7EWF - chains B and C of the 3 polymer chains in the assembly; structure by X-ray diffraction, 2.85 A resolution.

Chain B:
Molecule: Cop9 signalosome complex subunit 12
Source organism: Saccharomyces cerevisiae S288C
UniProt: P47130 (CSN12_YEAST); residues 1-423 here = UniProt positions 1-423
Amino-acid sequence (423 residues; numbered 1 to 423; the number before each row is that of its first residue):
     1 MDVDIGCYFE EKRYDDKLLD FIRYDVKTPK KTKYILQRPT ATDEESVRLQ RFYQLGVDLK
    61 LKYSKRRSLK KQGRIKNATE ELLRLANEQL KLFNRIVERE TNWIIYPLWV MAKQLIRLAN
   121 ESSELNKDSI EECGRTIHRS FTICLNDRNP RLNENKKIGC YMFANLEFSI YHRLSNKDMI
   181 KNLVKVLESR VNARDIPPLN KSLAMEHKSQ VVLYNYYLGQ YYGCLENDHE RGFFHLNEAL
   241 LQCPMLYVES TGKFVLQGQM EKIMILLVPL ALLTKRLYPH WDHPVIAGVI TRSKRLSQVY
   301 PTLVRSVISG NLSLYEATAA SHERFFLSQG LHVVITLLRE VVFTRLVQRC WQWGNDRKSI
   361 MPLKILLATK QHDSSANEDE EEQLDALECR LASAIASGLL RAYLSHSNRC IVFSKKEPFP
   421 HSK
Unresolved in the structure: 1-5, 370-377
Modified / non-standard residues: Mse1 (selenomethionine); Mse111, Mse162, Mse179, Mse205, Mse245, Mse260, Mse264, Mse361 (selenomethionine; parent Met)

Chain C:
Molecule: 26S proteasome complex subunit SEM1
Source organism: Saccharomyces cerevisiae S288C
UniProt: O94742 (SEM1_YEAST); numbering as in UniProt (aligned over 1-89)
Amino-acid sequence (89 residues; row label = number of the first residue in the row):
     1 MSTDVAAAQA QSKIDLTKKK NEEINKKSLE EDDEFEDFPI DTWANGETIK SNAVTQTNIW
    61 EENWDDVEVD DDFTNELKAE LDRYKRENQ
Unresolved in the structure: 1-31
Modified / non-standard residues: Mse1 (selenomethionine)
Swiss-Prot annotation at these positions:
  - modified residue: S2 (N-acetylserine), S12 (Phosphoserine)
Reported in the primary citation:
  - contacts within the chain: N58-W60 (hydrogen bond), N58-E62 (hydrogen bond), E68-K78 (salt bridge)
  - conformationally variable residues (order/disorder transition): E47 to T57

How chain B and chain C interact:
Pairs across the interface (97; chain B residue first):
  Y106(B) with D41(C), hydrogen bond
  K113(B) with E36(C), hydrogen bond (side chain-backbone)
  R117(B) with D37(C)
  N120(B) with E34(C)
  S169(B) with E36(C), hydrogen bond
  E206(B) with T42(C), hydrogen bond (backbone-side chain)
  H207(B) with D41(C), salt bridge; T42(C)
  K208(B) with D41(C), hydrogen bond (backbone-backbone); T42(C), hydrogen bond (backbone-side chain); W43(C); A44(C); N45(C)
  S209(B) with F38(C); D41(C), hydrogen bond (side chain-backbone); W43(C)
  L213(B) with F35(C), hydrophobic; F38(C), hydrophobic
  Y216(B) with F35(C), hydrophobic
  Y217(B) with E36(C)
  N237(B) with W60(C), hydrogen bond
  E238(B) with K50(C), salt bridge
  L240(B) with I49(C); I59(C), hydrophobic
  L241(B) with T48(C); I49(C); K50(C), hydrogen bond (backbone-backbone)
  Q242(B) with W43(C), hydrogen bond (backbone-side chain); T48(C); K50(C)
  C243(B) with T48(C); I49(C), hydrogen bond (backbone-backbone)
  P244(B) with W43(C); E47(C)
  Mse245(B) with E47(C), hydrogen bond (backbone-backbone); I49(C), hydrophobic; N52(C); Q56(C)
  L246(B) with E47(C)
  V255(B) with P39(C); I40(C), hydrophobic
  L256(B) with F38(C), hydrophobic; P39(C); W43(C), hydrophobic
  Q259(B) with F35(C), hydrogen bond (side chain-backbone); F38(C); P39(C)
  K262(B) with F35(C)
  L267(B) with W60(C), hydrophobic
  A271(B) with W60(C), hydrophobic
  R276(B) with W64(C)
  L277(B) with W60(C), hydrophobic; E62(C)
  Y278(B) with I59(C); W60(C); E61(C), hydrogen bond (backbone-backbone); N63(C), hydrogen bond; V67(C)
  P279(B) with I59(C); W60(C)
  H280(B) with N58(C), hydrogen bond (side chain-backbone); I59(C), hydrogen bond (backbone-backbone); E61(C), salt bridge
  H283(B) with Q56(C), hydrogen bond; T57(C), hydrogen bond (side chain-backbone); I59(C)
  P284(B) with Q56(C)
  V285(B) with I49(C), hydrophobic; Q56(C)
  R305(B) with V69(C); D71(C), salt bridge
  V307(B) with W64(C)
  I308(B) with W64(C), hydrophobic; V67(C), hydrophobic
  S309(B) with V69(C); F73(C)
  G310(B) with F73(C)
  N311(B) with F73(C)
  R345(B) with W64(C), hydrogen bond (side chain-backbone); V67(C), hydrogen bond (side chain-backbone)
  Q348(B) with D65(C)
  R349(B) with V67(C), hydrogen bond (side chain-backbone); L81(C)
  C350(B) with L81(C), hydrophobic
  W353(B) with E68(C), hydrogen bond; T74(C); K78(C); K85(C), hydrogen bond (backbone-side chain)
  G354(B) with K85(C)
  D356(B) with K85(C), salt bridge
  K364(B) with Y84(C)
  I365(B) with L81(C), hydrophobic; Y84(C), hydrophobic
  A368(B) with E80(C)
  T369(B) with E80(C)
  H421(B) with W64(C); D65(C), salt bridge
Interface residues without a listed pair, chain B (65 interface residues in all): Mse205, V212, F233, Mse260, V268, L272, I286, V341, L346, Q352, P362, F419
Interface residues without a listed pair, chain C (40 interface residues in all): L77, D82
The authors on this interface:
  - residue pairs: Y106(B)-D41(C) (hydrogen bond), S169(B)-E36(C) (hydrogen bond), S209(B)-D41(C) (hydrogen bond), N237(B)-W60(C) (hydrogen bond), E238(B)-K50(C) (salt bridge), Q259(B)-F35(C) (hydrogen bond), Y278(B)-N63(C) (hydrogen bond), H280(B)-I59(C), H283(B)-T57(C) (hydrogen bond), R305(B)-D71(C) (salt bridge), R345(B)-W64(C) (hydrogen bond), D356(B)-K85(C) (salt bridge), H421(B)-D65(C) (salt bridge), F35(C)-Y216(B) (hydrophobic contact), F38(C)-L256(B) (hydrophobic contact), I40(C)-L246(B) (hydrophobic contact), W43(C)-L246(B) (hydrophobic contact), I49(C)-L241(B) (hydrophobic contact), I59(C)-I286(B) (hydrophobic contact), W60(C)-L267(B) (hydrophobic contact), E61(C)-H280(B) (salt bridge), L77(C)-W353(B) (hydrophobic contact), L81(C)-I365(B) (hydrophobic contact), Y84(C)-I365(B) (hydrophobic contact)
  - interface residues, chain C: F35(C), F38(C), I40(C), W43(C), I49(C), I59(C), W60(C), W64(C), F73(C), L77(C), L81(C), Y84(C)

In short:
The interface between chain B and chain C involves 65 residues on one side and 40 on the other; the contacts
include 24 hydrogen bonds and 6 salt bridges. Polar contacts include H207(B)-D41(C), E238(B)-K50(C) and
H280(B)-E61(C). The authors report hydrogen bonds between Y106(B) and D41(C), S169(B) and E36(C) and S209(B)
and D41(C) among others; salt bridges between E238(B) and K50(C), R305(B) and D71(C) and D356(B) and K85(C)
among others; a contact between H280(B) and I59(C). The paper reports interface residues F35(C), F38(C) and
I40(C) among others; conformational variability at E47(C).
Chain B is Cop9 signalosome complex subunit 12 and chain C is 26S proteasome complex subunit SEM1, both from
Saccharomyces cerevisiae S288C; the structure, Selenomethionine-substituted structure of S. cerevisiae Csn12
in complex with Thp3 and Sem1, was determined by X-ray diffraction (same publication as 7EWM).
